PDB entry 2VG8 | X-ray diffraction, 1.75 A resolution | chain A

# Chain A
Molecule: Hydroquinone glucosyltransferase
Organism: Arabidopsis thaliana
Notes: EC 2.4.1.218
UniProtKB: Q9M156 (HQGT_ARATH); residues 1-480 here = UniProt positions 1-480
Chain sequence (480 residues; numbered 1 to 480; the number before each row is that of its first residue):
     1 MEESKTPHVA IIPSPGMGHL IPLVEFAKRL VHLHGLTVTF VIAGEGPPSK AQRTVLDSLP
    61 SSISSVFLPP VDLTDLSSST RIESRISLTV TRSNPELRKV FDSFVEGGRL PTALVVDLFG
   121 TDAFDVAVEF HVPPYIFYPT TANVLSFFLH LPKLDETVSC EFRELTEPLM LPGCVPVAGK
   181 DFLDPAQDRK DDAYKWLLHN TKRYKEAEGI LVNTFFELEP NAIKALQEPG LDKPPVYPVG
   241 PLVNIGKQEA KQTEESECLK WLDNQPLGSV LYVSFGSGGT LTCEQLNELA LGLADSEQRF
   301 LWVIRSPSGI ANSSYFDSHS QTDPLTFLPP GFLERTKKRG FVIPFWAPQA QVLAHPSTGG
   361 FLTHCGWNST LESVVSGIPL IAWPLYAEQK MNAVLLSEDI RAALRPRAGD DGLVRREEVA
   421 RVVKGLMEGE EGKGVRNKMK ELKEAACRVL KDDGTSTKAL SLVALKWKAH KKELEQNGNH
Disordered / not traced: 1-5, 250-254, 477-480
Small-molecule neighbours: UDP (uridine-5'-diphosphate): Gly18, Ile21, Tyr272, Ser274, Gly276, Ser277, Gly278, Val303, Arg305, Phe345, Trp346, Ala347, Gln349, Ala350, His364, Gly366, Trp367, Asn368, Ser369, Glu372, Tyr386, Gln389
Swiss-Prot annotation at these positions:
  - active site: His19 (Proton acceptor), Asp117 (Charge relay)
  - binding site (UDP): Ser277, Trp346, Ala347, His364, Asn368, Ser369, Glu372, Tyr386
  - binding site (UDP-alpha-D-glucose): Ser277, Trp346, Ala347, His364, Trp367, Asn368, Ser369, Glu372, Tyr386, Glu388, Gln389

# Overview
Bound to chain A: UDP. Curated annotation (UniProt) lists active-site residues His19 and Asp117, 8 UDP-binding
residues and 11 UDP-alpha-D-glucose-binding residues.
Chain A is Hydroquinone glucosyltransferase (Arabidopsis thaliana); the structure, Characterization and
engineering of the bifunctional N- and O- glucosyltransferase involved in xenobiotic metabolism in plants, was
determined by X-ray diffraction (same publication as 2VCE and 2VCH).
